Entry 4XKD (X-ray diffraction, 2.48 A resolution); this record covers chains B and C of the 6 polymer chains in the assembly.

[Chain B]
Name: Hemagglutinin HA2 chain
From: Influenza A virus
Chain sequence (180 residues; numbered 1 to 180; the number before each row is that of its first residue):
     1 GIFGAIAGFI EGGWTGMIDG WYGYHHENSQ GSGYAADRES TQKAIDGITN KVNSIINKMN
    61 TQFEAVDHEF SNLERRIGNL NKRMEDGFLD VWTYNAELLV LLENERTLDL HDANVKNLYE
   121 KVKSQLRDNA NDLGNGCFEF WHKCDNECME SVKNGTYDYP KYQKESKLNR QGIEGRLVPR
Not modelled in the structure: 173-180
Cystine bridges: Cys144-Cys148
What the authors report for this chain:
  - post-translational modification sites: Asn154

[Chain C]
Name: Hemagglutinin HA1 chain
From: Influenza A virus
Chain sequence (333 residues; numbered 7 to 329 plus 11 insertion-coded residues; 1 number in that range is skipped by the numbering (no residue carries it; nothing is unmodelled there); the number before each row is that of its first residue; a row labelled like 125A-125B holds insertion residues (125A, then the next letters in order)):
     7 ADPGDKICIG YHANNSTTQV DTLLEKNVTV THSVELLENQ KEKRFCKIM
   55A N
    56 KAPLDLKDCT IEGWILGNPK CDLLL
   80A G
    81 DQSWSYIVER PNAQNG
   96A I
    97 CYPGVLNELE ELKAFIGSGE RVERFEMFP
125A-125B KS
   126 TWAGV
  130A D
   131 TSRGVTNACP SYTI
  144A D
   145 SSFYRNLVWI VKT
  157A D
   158 SATYPVIKGT YNNTGTQPIL YFWGVHHPLD TTVQDNLYGS GDKYVRMGTE SMNFAKSPEI
   218 AARPAVNGQR SRIDYYWSVL RPGETLNVES NGNLIAPWYA YKFVS
262A-262C TNK
   264 KGAVFKSDLP IENCDATCQT ITGVLRTNKT FQNVSPLWIG ECPKYVKSES LRLATGLRNV
   324 PQIATR
Not modelled in the structure: 7-9, 262A-262C, 329
Cystine bridges: Cys52-Cys277, Cys64-Cys76, Cys97-Cys139, Cys281-Cys305
What the authors report for this chain:
  - post-translational modification sites: Asn21, Asn169
  - specificity-determining residues: Leu186, Val190, Ala222, Ser228 (proposed by the authors, not directly observed)

[How chain B and chain C interact]
Contacting residue pairs - 12 pairs, chain B then chain C:
  Gly47(B) - Leu29(C)
  Gly47(B) - Leu30(C)
  Asn50(B) - Thr28(C)  hydrogen bond (side chain-backbone)
  Asn50(B) - Leu29(C)  hydrogen bond (side chain-backbone)
  Asn50(B) - Leu30(C)  hydrogen bond (side chain-backbone)
  Asn50(B) - Glu31(C)
  Asn50(B) - Lys32(C)
  Lys51(B) - Leu29(C)  hydrogen bond (backbone-backbone)
  Ser54(B) - Leu29(C)
  Glu103(B) - Leu29(C)
  Arg106(B) - Leu29(C)
  Leu110(B) - Leu30(C)  hydrophobic
Interface residues without a listed pair, chain B (8 interface residues in all): Asp46

[In short]
The interface between chain B and chain C involves 8 residues on one side and 5 on the other, with 4 hydrogen
bonds. Polar pairs include Asn50(B)-Thr28(C), Asn50(B)-Leu29(C) and Asn50(B)-Leu30(C). From the paper:
specificity determinants Leu186(C), Val190(C) and Ala222(C) among others; modification sites Asn154(B) and
Asn21(C) among others.
Here chain B is Hemagglutinin HA2 chain and chain C is Hemagglutinin HA1 chain, both from Influenza A virus.
Entry 4XKD (Crystal structure of hemagglutinin from Taiwan (2013) H6N1 influenza virus) was determined by
X-ray diffraction (same publication as 4XKE, 4XKG and 4XKF).
